PDB entry 5EW8 | X-ray diffraction, 1.63 A resolution | chain A

Chain A:
Molecule: Fibroblast growth factor receptor 1
Organism: Homo sapiens
Notes: EC 2.7.10.1
UniProt: P11362 (FGFR1_HUMAN); residues 458-765 here = UniProt positions 458-765
Chain sequence (309 residues; numbered 457 to 765; the number before each row is that of its first residue):
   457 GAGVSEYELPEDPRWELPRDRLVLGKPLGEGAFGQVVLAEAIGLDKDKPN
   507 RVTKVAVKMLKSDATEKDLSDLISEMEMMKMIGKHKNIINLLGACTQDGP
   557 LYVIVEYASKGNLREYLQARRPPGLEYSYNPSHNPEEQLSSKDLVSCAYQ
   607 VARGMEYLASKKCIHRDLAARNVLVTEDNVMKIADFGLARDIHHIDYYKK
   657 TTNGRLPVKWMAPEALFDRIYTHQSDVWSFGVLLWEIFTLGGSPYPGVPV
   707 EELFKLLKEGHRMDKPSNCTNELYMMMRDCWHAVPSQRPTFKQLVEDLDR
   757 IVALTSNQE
Unresolved in the structure: 457-463, 581-591
Differences from the reference sequence: expression tag (457); conflict Ala488 (Cys in P11362), Ser584 (Cys in P11362)
Small-molecule neighbours: 5SF (N'-(3,5-dimethoxyphenyl)-N'-[3-(1-methylpyrazol-4-yl)quinoxalin-6-yl]-N-propan-2-yl-ethane-1,2-diamine): Leu484, Val492, Ala512, Lys514, Glu531, Met535, Ile545, Val559, Val561, Glu562, Tyr563, Ala564, Ser565, Gly567, Arg627, Asn628, Leu630, Ile639, Ala640, Asp641, Phe642
From the paper describing this entry:
  - binding site for 5SF: Val561, Ala564, Asn628, Leu630, Ala640, Asp641

In short:
Bound to chain A: compound 5SF. The paper reports a binding site for 5SF at Val561, Ala564 and Asn628 among
others.
Chain A is Fibroblast growth factor receptor 1 (Homo sapiens); the structure, Fibroblast growth factor
receptor 1 in complex with jnj-4275693, was determined by X-ray diffraction (same publication as 5FLF).
